3D1X - chains A and B; structure by X-ray diffraction, 1.05 A resolution.

== Chain A (and B) ==
Molecule: HIV-1 Protease
Organism: Human immunodeficiency virus type 1
Notes: EC 3.4.23.16; chain B of this document is another copy of the same molecule, construct and numbering; everything in this record applies to it too
UniProt: P04587 (POL_HV1B5); residues 1-99 here correspond to UniProt positions 501-599 (UniProt number = residue number + 500)
Chain sequence (99 residues; row label = number of the first residue in the row):
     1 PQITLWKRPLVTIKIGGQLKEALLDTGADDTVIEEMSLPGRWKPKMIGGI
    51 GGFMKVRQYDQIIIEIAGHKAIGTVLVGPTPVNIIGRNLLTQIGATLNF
Construct notes: engineered mutation Met54 (Ile554 in P04587)
Small-molecule neighbours: Fortovase (ROC; (2S)-N-[(2S,3R)-4-[(2S,3S,4aS,8aS)-3-(tert-butylcarbamoyl)-3,4,4a,5,6,7,8,8a-octahydro-1H-isoquinolin-2-yl]-3-hydroxy-1 -phenyl-butan-2-yl]-2-(quinolin-2-ylcarbonylamino)butanediamide): Arg8, Leu23, Asp25, Gly27, Ala28, Asp29, Asp30, Val32, Ile47, Gly48, Gly49, Ile50, Thr80, Pro81, Val82, Ile84
Curated features (UniProtKB/Swiss-Prot):
  - region (Dimerization of protease): Pro1 to Leu5, Gly49 to Phe53, Lys55, Asn88 to Gly94, Thr96 to Phe99
  - active site: Asp25 (For protease activity)
  - site: Phe99 (Cleavage)
Reported in the primary citation:
  - mutagenesis - I54M: unchanged stability
  - conformationally variable residues (loop rearrangement): Gly78 to Val82
  - binding site for Fortovase: Gly48, Gly49

== Interface between chain A and chain B ==
Contacting residue pairs (96; chain A residue first):
  Pro1(A) with Leu97(B); Asn98(B); Phe99(B), hydrogen bond (backbone-backbone)
  Gln2(A) with Thr96(B); Leu97(B); Asn98(B), hydrogen bond
  Ile3(A) with Thr96(B); Leu97(B), hydrogen bond (backbone-backbone); Phe99(B), hydrophobic
  Leu5(A) with Thr26(B); Arg87(B), hydrogen bond (backbone-side chain); Leu90(B), hydrophobic; Thr91(B); Ala95(B)
  Trp6(A) with Arg87(B), hydrogen bond (backbone-side chain); Thr91(B)
  Lys7(A) with Arg87(B)
  Arg8(A) with Asp29(B), salt bridge; Arg87(B)
  Pro9(A) with Thr26(B); Arg87(B)
  Leu23(A) with Gly27(B)
  Leu24(A) with Thr26(B), hydrogen bond (backbone-side chain); Leu97(B), hydrophobic; Phe99(B), hydrophobic
  Asp25(A) with Asp25(B); Thr26(B); Gly27(B), hydrogen bond (side chain-backbone)
  Thr26(A) with Leu5(B); Pro9(B); Leu24(B), hydrogen bond (side chain-backbone); Asp25(B); Thr26(B), hydrogen bond (side chain-backbone); Leu97(B)
  Gly27(A) with Leu23(B); Asp25(B), hydrogen bond (backbone-side chain)
  Asp29(A) with Arg8(B), salt bridge
  Gly48(A) with Ile50(B)
  Gly49(A) with Ile50(B)
  Ile50(A) with Gly48(B); Gly49(B); Ile50(B), hydrogen bond (backbone-backbone); Gly51(B), hydrogen bond (backbone-backbone); Gly52(B); Met54(B); Thr80(B); Pro81(B)
  Gly51(A) with Ile50(B); Gly51(B); Gly52(B)
  Gly52(A) with Ile50(B); Gly51(B)
  Met54(A) with Ile50(B), hydrophobic
  Ala67(A) with Phe99(B), hydrophobic
  His69(A) with Phe99(B)
  Thr80(A) with Ile50(B)
  Arg87(A) with Leu5(B), hydrogen bond (side chain-backbone); Trp6(B), hydrogen bond (side chain-backbone); Lys7(B); Arg8(B); Pro9(B)
  Leu90(A) with Leu5(B), hydrophobic
  Thr91(A) with Leu5(B); Trp6(B)
  Gln92(A) with Trp6(B)
  Ile93(A) with Phe99(B)
  Gly94(A) with Asn98(B); Phe99(B)
  Ala95(A) with Leu5(B); Asn98(B); Phe99(B), hydrophobic
  Thr96(A) with Gln2(B); Ile3(B); Thr4(B); Thr96(B); Leu97(B); Asn98(B), hydrogen bond (backbone-backbone)
  Leu97(A) with Pro1(B); Gln2(B); Ile3(B), hydrogen bond (backbone-backbone); Leu24(B), hydrophobic; Thr26(B); Thr96(B)
  Asn98(A) with Pro1(B); Gln2(B), hydrogen bond; Gly94(B); Ala95(B); Thr96(B), hydrogen bond (backbone-backbone); Asn98(B), hydrogen bond
  Phe99(A) with Pro1(B), hydrogen bond (backbone-backbone); Ile3(B), hydrophobic; Leu24(B), hydrophobic; His69(B); Ile93(B); Gly94(B); Ala95(B), hydrophobic
Interface residues without a listed pair, chain A (38 interface residues in all): Thr4, Val32, Ile47, Phe53
Interface residues without a listed pair, chain B (39 interface residues in all): Val32, Ile47, Phe53, Ala67, Ile84

== Summary ==
38 residues of chain A face 39 of chain B across their interface; the contacts include 20 hydrogen bonds and 2
salt bridges. Polar contacts include Arg8(A)-Asp29(B), Gln2(A)-Asn98(B) and Leu5(A)-Arg87(B). Chain A binds
Fortovase. From the paper: a binding site for Fortovase at Gly48(A) and Gly49(A); I54M of chain A leaves
stability unchanged.
Chain A and chain B are both HIV-1 Protease (Human immunodeficiency virus type 1); the structure, Crystal
structure of HIV-1 mutant I54M and inhibitor saquinavir, was determined by X-ray diffraction, deposited
together with 3CYW, 3CYX, 3D1Y, 3D1Z and 3D20.
